PDB entry 4GJ3 | X-ray diffraction, 2.50 A resolution | chain A

[Chain A]
Name: Non-receptor tyrosine-protein kinase TYK2
From: Homo sapiens
Notes: EC 2.7.10.2; fragment: Kinase domain
UniProt: P29597 (TYK2_HUMAN); numbering as in UniProt (aligned over 885-1176)
Sequence (302 residues; numbered 882 to 1183; the number before each row is that of its first residue):
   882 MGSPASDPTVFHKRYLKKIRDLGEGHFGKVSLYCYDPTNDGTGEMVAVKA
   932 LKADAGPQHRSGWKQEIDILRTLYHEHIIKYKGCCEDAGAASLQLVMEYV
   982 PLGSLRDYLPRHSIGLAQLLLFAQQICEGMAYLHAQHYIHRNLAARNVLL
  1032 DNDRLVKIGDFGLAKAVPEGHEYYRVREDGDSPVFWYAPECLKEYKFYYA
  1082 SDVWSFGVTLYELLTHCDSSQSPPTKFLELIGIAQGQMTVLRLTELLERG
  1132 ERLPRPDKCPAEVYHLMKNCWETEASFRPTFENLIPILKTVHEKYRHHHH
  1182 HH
Not modelled in the structure: 882-889, 1178-1183
Sequence notes: expression tag (882-884, 1177-1183); engineered mutation A936 (Cys in P29597), A969 (Gln in P29597), A971 (Glu in P29597), A972 (Lys in P29597), N1023 (Asp in P29597), A1142 (Cys in P29597)
Residues lining bound ligands: 0XP (2,6-dichloro-4-cyano-N-[2-({[(1R,2R)-2-fluorocyclopropyl]carbonyl}amino)pyridin-4-yl]benzamide): R901, L903, G904, E905, G906, V911, A928, I960, E979, Y980, V981, P982, L983, G984, R1027, N1028, L1030, G1040, D1041
Curated features (UniProtKB/Swiss-Prot):
  - binding site (ATP): L903 to V911, K930
  - modified residue (Phosphotyrosine): Y1054, Y1055

[Overview]
Bound to chain A: compound 0XP. UniProt lists 10 ATP-binding residues.
Chain A is Non-receptor tyrosine-protein kinase TYK2 (Homo sapiens); the structure, Tyk2 (JH1) in complex with
2,6-dichloro-4-cyano-N-[2-({[(1R,2R)-2-fluorocyclopropyl]carbonyl}amino)pyridin-4-yl]benzamide, was determined
by X-ray diffraction (same publication as 4GII and 4GJ2).
